4NZF - chains A and C of the 4 polymer chains in the assembly; structure by X-ray diffraction, 2.19 A resolution.

== Chain A (and C) ==
Protein: Abp, a GH27 beta-L-arabinopyranosidase
Source organism: Geobacillus stearothermophilus
Notes: chain C of this document is another copy of the same molecule, construct and numbering; everything in this record applies to it too
Sequence (448 residues; each row starts with the number of its first residue):
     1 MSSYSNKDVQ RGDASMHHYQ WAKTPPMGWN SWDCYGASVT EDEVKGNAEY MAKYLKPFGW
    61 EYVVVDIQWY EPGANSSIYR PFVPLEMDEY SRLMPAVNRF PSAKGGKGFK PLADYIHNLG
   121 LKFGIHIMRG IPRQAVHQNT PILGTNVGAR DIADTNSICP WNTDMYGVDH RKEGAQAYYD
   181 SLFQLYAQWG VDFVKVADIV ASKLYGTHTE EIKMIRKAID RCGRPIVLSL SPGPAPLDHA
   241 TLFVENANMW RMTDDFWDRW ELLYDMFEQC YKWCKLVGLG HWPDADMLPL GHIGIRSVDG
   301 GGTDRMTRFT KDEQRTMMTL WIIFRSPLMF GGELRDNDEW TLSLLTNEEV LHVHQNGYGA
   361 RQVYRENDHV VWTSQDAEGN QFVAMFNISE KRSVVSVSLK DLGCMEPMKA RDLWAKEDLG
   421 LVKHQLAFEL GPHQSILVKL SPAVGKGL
Disordered / not traced: 1-13, 445-448 (chain C: 1-12, 445-448)
Small-molecule neighbours: beta-L-arabinopyranose (ARB): W32, D66, I67, Y79, H126, W161, K195, A197, D198, S231, P232, R251, D255, M287

== Interface between chain A and chain C ==
Residue-residue contacts - 33 pairs, chain A then chain C:
  P81(A) with R150(C); T155(C)
  F82(A) with V136(C), hydrophobic; R150(C), hydrogen bond (backbone-side chain); D154(C); Y166(C), hydrophobic
  R133(A) with Y166(C), hydrogen bond
  V136(A) with F82(C), hydrophobic
  H137(A) with F82(C); H137(C)
  R150(A) with P81(C); F82(C), hydrogen bond (side chain-backbone); V83(C); P84(C)
  A153(A) with F82(C), hydrophobic
  D154(A) with F82(C)
  T155(A) with P81(C); F82(C); T163(C)
  N156(A) with I158(C); P160(C); L204(C)
  I158(A) with N156(C); Y205(C)
  P160(A) with N156(C)
  T163(A) with T155(C)
  Y166(A) with F82(C), hydrophobic; R133(C), hydrogen bond; Y166(C)
  L204(A) with N156(C); Y205(C)
  Y205(A) with I158(C); L204(C)
Interface residues without a listed pair, chain A (17 interface residues in all): V83
Interface residues without a listed pair, chain C (18 interface residues in all): A153

== In short ==
17 residues of chain A face 18 of chain C across their interface; the contacts include 4 hydrogen bonds. Polar
pairs include F82(A)-R150(C) and R133(A)-Y166(C). Ligands of chain A: beta-L-arabinopyranose.
Both chains are Abp, a GH27 beta-L-arabinopyranosidase (Geobacillus stearothermophilus). Entry 4NZF (Crystal
structure of Abp-D197A (a GH27-b-L-arabinopyranosidase from Geobacillus stearothermophilus), in complex with
arabinose) was determined by X-ray diffraction together with 4NX0 and 4NXK from the same study.
